Entry 7KAM (electron microscopy, 3.80 A resolution); this record covers chains E and F of the 7 polymer chains in the assembly.

Chain E:
Name: Protein transport protein Sec66/Sec71
From: Thermomyces lanuginosus
Amino-acid sequence (243 residues; numbered 1 to 243; the number before each row is that of its first residue):
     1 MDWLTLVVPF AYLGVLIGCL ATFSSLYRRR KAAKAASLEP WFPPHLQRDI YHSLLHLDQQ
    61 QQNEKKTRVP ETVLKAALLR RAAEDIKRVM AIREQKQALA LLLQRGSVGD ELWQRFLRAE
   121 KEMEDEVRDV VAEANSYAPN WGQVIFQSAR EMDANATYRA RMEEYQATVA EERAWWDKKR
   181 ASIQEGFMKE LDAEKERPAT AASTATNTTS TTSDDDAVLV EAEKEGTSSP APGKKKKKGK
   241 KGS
Unresolved in the structure: 1-2, 62-67, 181-243

Chain F:
Name: Protein transport protein Sec72
From: Thermomyces lanuginosus
Amino-acid sequence (214 residues; numbered 1 to 214; the number before each row is that of its first residue):
     1 MSSDLDTYTH YPLHLDPSSK AVSLATTEGQ TPAQTEAVEA ELQQLNALHR SLISLDPPNV
    61 PPPPLPINPK RSAQITKLKE TANTAYKRGN HGEAVRLYSY AIEMAAGRPG WEPVNLAREE
   121 LSGLYANRAQ AHMAQQMWPE GWVDAKCSVE SKPVGNAKGW WRGGKCLVEM GRYDEARAWI
   181 EQALGIEGPA SDGGKELAAL LEEIKAGSQR RQGS
Unresolved in the structure: 1-6, 28, 188-190, 205-214

Interface between chain E and chain F:
Residue-residue contacts - 55 pairs, chain E then chain F:
  Gln47(E) - Glu41(F)  hydrogen bond
  Asp49(E) - Thr9(F)
  His52(E) - Tyr8(F)
  Ser53(E) - His10(F)
  Ser53(E) - Tyr11(F)  hydrogen bond (side chain-backbone)
  Leu54(E) - Leu13(F)  hydrophobic
  His56(E) - Tyr8(F)
  His56(E) - His10(F)
  Arg68(E) - Leu15(F)
  Val69(E) - Leu15(F)  hydrophobic
  Pro70(E) - Lys20(F)
  Thr72(E) - His49(F)  hydrogen bond
  Thr72(E) - Asn59(F)
  Val73(E) - Lys20(F)
  Val73(E) - His49(F)
  Lys75(E) - Asn59(F)
  Ala76(E) - Leu45(F)  hydrophobic
  Ala77(E) - Leu45(F)
  Arg80(E) - Glu41(F)  salt bridge
  Arg80(E) - Gln44(F)  hydrogen bond (side chain-backbone)
  Arg80(E) - Leu45(F)
  Arg80(E) - Leu48(F)
  Trp141(E) - Val60(F)
  Gln147(E) - Pro64(F)
  Ser148(E) - Pro62(F)
  Ser148(E) - Trp111(F)
  Glu151(E) - Gly110(F)
  Glu151(E) - Trp111(F)
  Glu151(E) - Glu112(F)
  Glu151(E) - Pro113(F)
  Glu151(E) - Val114(F)  hydrogen bond (side chain-backbone)
  Met152(E) - Gly110(F)  hydrogen bond (backbone-backbone)
  Asn155(E) - Pro109(F)  hydrogen bond (side chain-backbone)
  Asn155(E) - Gly110(F)
  Asn155(E) - Val114(F)
  Tyr158(E) - Arg118(F)
  Tyr158(E) - Leu121(F)
  Tyr158(E) - Ser151(F)
  Arg159(E) - Ala106(F)  hydrogen bond (side chain-backbone)
  Arg159(E) - Arg108(F)  hydrogen bond (side chain-backbone)
  Met162(E) - Tyr125(F)
  Met162(E) - Cys147(F)  hydrophobic
  Tyr165(E) - Lys146(F)
  Tyr165(E) - Cys147(F)  hydrophobic
  Tyr165(E) - Glu150(F)
  Gln166(E) - Arg128(F)
  Gln166(E) - Asp144(F)
  Gln166(E) - Cys147(F)
  Val169(E) - Glu140(F)
  Val169(E) - Val143(F)  hydrophobic
  Glu172(E) - Pro139(F)
  Arg173(E) - Pro139(F)
  Trp175(E) - Met170(F)
  Trp176(E) - Pro139(F)  hydrophobic
  Trp176(E) - Met170(F)  hydrophobic
Interface residues without a listed pair, chain E (39 interface residues in all): Leu46, Ile50, Leu57, Leu79, Val144, Ala154, Arg161, Lys179
Interface residues without a listed pair, chain F (45 interface residues in all): Ala37, Val38, Leu42, Leu52, Pro61, Pro63, Trp138, Arg172

In short:
Chain E and chain F form an interface of 39 and 45 residues respectively; the contacts include 9 hydrogen
bonds and 1 salt bridge. Among the polar pairs are Arg80(E)-Glu41(F), Gln47(E)-Glu41(F) and Ser53(E)-Tyr11(F).
Chain E is Protein transport protein Sec66/Sec71 and chain F is Protein transport protein Sec72, both from
Thermomyces lanuginosus; the structure, Cryo-EM structure of the Sec complex from T. lanuginosus, wild-type,
class with Sec62, plug-closed conformation, was determined by electron microscopy, deposited together with
7KAH, 7KAI, 7KAJ, 7KAK, 7KAL, 7KAN and 8 further entries.
